PDB entry 6C9Y | electron microscopy, 4.25 A resolution (low resolution: residue-level contacts below are approximate; hydrogen-bond / salt-bridge calls are withheld) | chains C and D of the 6 polymer chains in the assembly

# Chain C
Molecule: DNA-directed RNA polymerase subunit beta
Organism: Escherichia coli (strain K12)
Notes: EC 2.7.7.6
Reference sequence: P0A8V2 (RPOB_ECOLI); residues 1-1342 here = UniProt positions 1-1342
Chain sequence (1342 residues; row label = number of the first residue in the row):
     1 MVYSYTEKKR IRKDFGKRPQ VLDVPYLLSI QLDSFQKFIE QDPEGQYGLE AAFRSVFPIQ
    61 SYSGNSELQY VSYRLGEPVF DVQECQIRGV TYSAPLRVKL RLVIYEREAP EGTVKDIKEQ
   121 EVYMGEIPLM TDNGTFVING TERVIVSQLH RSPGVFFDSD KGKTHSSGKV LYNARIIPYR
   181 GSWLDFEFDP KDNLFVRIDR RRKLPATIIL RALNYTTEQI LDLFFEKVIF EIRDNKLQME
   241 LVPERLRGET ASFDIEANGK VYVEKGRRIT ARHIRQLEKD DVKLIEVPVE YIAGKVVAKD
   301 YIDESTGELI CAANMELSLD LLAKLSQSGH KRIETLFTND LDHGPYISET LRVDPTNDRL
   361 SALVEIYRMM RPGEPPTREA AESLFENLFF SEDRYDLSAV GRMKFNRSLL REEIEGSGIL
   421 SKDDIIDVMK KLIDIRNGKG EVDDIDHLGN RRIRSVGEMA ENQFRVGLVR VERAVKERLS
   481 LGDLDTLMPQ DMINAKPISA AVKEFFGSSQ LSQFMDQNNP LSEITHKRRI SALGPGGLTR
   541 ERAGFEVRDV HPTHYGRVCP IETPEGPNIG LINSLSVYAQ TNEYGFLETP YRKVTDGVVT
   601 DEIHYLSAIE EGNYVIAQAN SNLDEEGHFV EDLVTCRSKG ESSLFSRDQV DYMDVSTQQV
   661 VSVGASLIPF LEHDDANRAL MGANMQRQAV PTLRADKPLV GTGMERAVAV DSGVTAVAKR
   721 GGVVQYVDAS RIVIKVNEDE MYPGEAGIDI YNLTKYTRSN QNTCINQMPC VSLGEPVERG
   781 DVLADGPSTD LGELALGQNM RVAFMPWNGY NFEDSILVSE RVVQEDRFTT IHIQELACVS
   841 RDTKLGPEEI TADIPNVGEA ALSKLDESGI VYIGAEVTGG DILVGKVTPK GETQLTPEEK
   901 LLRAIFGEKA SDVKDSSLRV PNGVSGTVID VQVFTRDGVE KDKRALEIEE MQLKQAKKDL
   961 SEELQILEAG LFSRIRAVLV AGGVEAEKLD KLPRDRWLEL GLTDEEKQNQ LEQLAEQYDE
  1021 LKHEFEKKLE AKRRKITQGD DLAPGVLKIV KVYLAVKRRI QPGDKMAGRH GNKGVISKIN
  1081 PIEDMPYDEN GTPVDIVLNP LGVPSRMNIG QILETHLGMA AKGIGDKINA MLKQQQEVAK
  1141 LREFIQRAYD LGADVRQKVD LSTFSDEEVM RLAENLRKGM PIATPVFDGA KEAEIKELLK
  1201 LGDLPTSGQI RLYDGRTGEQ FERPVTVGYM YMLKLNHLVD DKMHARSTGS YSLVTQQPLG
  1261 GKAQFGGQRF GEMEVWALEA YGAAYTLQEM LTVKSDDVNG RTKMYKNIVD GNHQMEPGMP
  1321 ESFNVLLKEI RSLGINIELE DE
Disordered / not traced: 1-2
Swiss-Prot annotation at these positions:
  - modified residue (N6-acetyllysine): Lys-1022, Lys-1200
  - mutagenesis: Ile-561 (I561S: Resistant to antibiotics salinamide A and B), Ile-569 (I569S: Resistant to antibiotics salinamide A and B), Ala-665 (A665E: Resistant to antibiotics salinamide A and B), Asp-675 (D675A/G: Resistant to antibiotics salinamide A and B), Asn-677 (N677H/K: Resistant to antibiotics salinamide A and B), Leu-680 (L680M: Resistant to antibiotics salinamide A and B), Glu-813 (E813K: Disrupts the enzyme's active center)

# Chain D
Molecule: DNA-directed RNA polymerase subunit beta'
Organism: Escherichia coli (strain K12)
Notes: EC 2.7.7.6
Reference sequence: P0A8T7 (RPOC_ECOLI); residues 1-1407 here = UniProt positions 1-1407
Chain sequence (1407 residues; row label = number of the first residue in the row):
     1 MKDLLKFLKA QTKTEEFDAI KIALASPDMI RSWSFGEVKK PETINYRTFK PERDGLFCAR
    61 IFGPVKDYEC LCGKYKRLKH RGVICEKCGV EVTQTKVRRE RMGHIELASP TAHIWFLKSL
   121 PSRIGLLLDM PLRDIERVLY FESYVVIEGG MTNLERQQIL TEEQYLDALE EFGDEFDAKM
   181 GAEAIQALLK SMDLEQECEQ LREELNETNS ETKRKKLTKR IKLLEAFVQS GNKPEWMILT
   241 VLPVLPPDLR PLVPLDGGRF ATSDLNDLYR RVINRNNRLK RLLDLAAPDI IVRNEKRMLQ
   301 EAVDALLDNG RRGRAITGSN KRPLKSLADM IKGKQGRFRQ NLLGKRVDYS GRSVITVGPY
   361 LRLHQCGLPK KMALELFKPF IYGKLELRGL ATTIKAAKKM VEREEAVVWD ILDEVIREHP
   421 VLLNRAPTLH RLGIQAFEPV LIEGKAIQLH PLVCAAYNAD FDGDQMAVHV PLTLEAQLEA
   481 RALMMSTNNI LSPANGEPII VPSQDVVLGL YYMTRDCVNA KGEGMVLTGP KEAERLYRSG
   541 LASLHARVKV RITEYEKDAN GELVAKTSLK DTTVGRAILW MIVPKGLPYS IVNQALGKKA
   601 ISKMLNTCYR ILGLKPTVIF ADQIMYTGFA YAARSGASVG IDDMVIPEKK HEIISEAEAE
   661 VAEIQEQFQS GLVTAGERYN KVIDIWAAAN DRVSKAMMDN LQTETVINRD GQEEKQVSFN
   721 SIYMMADSGA RGSAAQIRQL AGMRGLMAKP DGSIIETPIT ANFREGLNVL QYFISTHGAR
   781 KGLADTALKT ANSGYLTRRL VDVAQDLVVT EDDCGTHEGI MMTPVIEGGD VKEPLRDRVL
   841 GRVTAEDVLK PGTADILVPR NTLLHEQWCD LLEENSVDAV KVRSVVSCDT DFGVCAHCYG
   901 RDLARGHIIN KGEAIGVIAA QSIGEPGTQL TMRTFHIGGA ASRAAAESSI QVKNKGSIKL
   961 SNVKSVVNSS GKLVITSRNT ELKLIDEFGR TKESYKVPYG AVLAKGDGEQ VAGGETVANW
  1021 DPHTMPVITE VSGFVRFTDM IDGQTITRQT DELTGLSSLV VLDSAERTAG GKDLRPALKI
  1081 VDAQGNDVLI PGTDMPAQYF LPGKAIVQLE DGVQISSGDT LARIPQESGG TKDITGGLPR
  1141 VADLFEARRP KEPAILAEIS GIVSFGKETK GKRRLVITPV DGSDPYEEMI PKWRQLNVFE
  1201 GERVERGDVI SDGPEAPHDI LRLRGVHAVT RYIVNEVQDV YRLQGVKIND KHIEVIVRQM
  1261 LRKATIVNAG SSDFLEGEQV EYSRVKIANR ELEANGKVGA TYSRDLLGIT KASLATESFI
  1321 SAASFQETTR VLTEAAVAGK RDELRGLKEN VIVGRLIPAG TGYAYHQDRM RRRAAGEAPA
  1381 APQVTAEDAS ASLAELLNAG LGGSDNE
Disordered / not traced: 1-7, 932-944, 1129-1134, 1377-1407
Swiss-Prot annotation at these positions:
  - binding site (Zn(2+)): Cys-70, Cys-72, Cys-85, Cys-88, Cys-814, Cys-888, Cys-895, Cys-898
  - binding site (Mg(2+)): Asp-460, Asp-462, Asp-464
  - modified residue: Lys-983 (N6-acetyllysine)
  - mutagenesis: Gln-504 (Q504P: Resistant to antibiotics salinamide A and B), Asn-690 (N690D: Resistant to antibiotics salinamide A and B), Met-697 (M697V: Resistant to antibiotics salinamide A and B), Ala-735 (A735T: Resistant to antibiotics salinamide A and B), Arg-738 (R738C/H/P/S: Resistant to antibiotics salinamide A and B), Ala-748 (A748E: Resistant to antibiotics salinamide A and B), Pro-758 (P758S/T: Resistant to antibiotics salinamide A and B), Phe-763 (F763C: Resistant to antibiotics salinamide A and B), Ser-775 (S775A: Resistant to antibiotics salinamide A and B), Ala-779 (A779T/V: Resistant to antibiotics salinamide A and B), Arg-780 (R780C: Resistant to antibiotics salinamide A and B), Gly-782 (G782A/C: Resistant to antibiotics salinamide A and B), 1 further mutagenesis entry in UniProt
Ion coordination: Zn2+ site 1: Cys-70, Cys-72, Cys-85, Cys-88; Mg2+ near Asp-462 (its only coordinating residue here); Zn2+ site 2: Cys-814, Cys-888, Cys-895, Cys-898

# Chain C / chain D interface
Contacting residue pairs (242; chain C residue first):
  Phe-545(C) / Lys-781(D)
  Phe-545(C) / Ala-784(D)
  Arg-548(C) / Arg-780(D)
  Asp-549(C) / Pro-750(D)
  Asp-549(C) / His-777(D)
  Asp-549(C) / Arg-780(D)
  Val-550(C) / Pro-750(D)
  Val-550(C) / His-777(D)
  Val-550(C) / Arg-780(D)
  Tyr-555(C) / Val-769(D)
  Pro-560(C) / Phe-773(D)
  Pro-560(C) / Thr-776(D)
  Pro-560(C) / Arg-780(D)
  Ile-561(C) / Tyr-772(D)
  Ile-569(C) / Leu-783(D)
  Ile-569(C) / Ala-784(D)
  Asn-573(C) / Arg-780(D)
  Gln-618(C) / Val-769(D)
  Gln-618(C) / Leu-770(D)
  Asn-620(C) / Asn-768(D)
  Glu-641(C) / Lys-749(D)
  Leu-671(C) / Tyr-772(D)
  Glu-672(C) / Leu-767(D)
  His-673(C) / Phe-763(D)
  His-673(C) / Arg-764(D)
  His-673(C) / Glu-765(D)
  His-673(C) / Gly-766(D)
  Asp-674(C) / Tyr-772(D)
  Asp-675(C) / Arg-744(D)
  Asp-675(C) / Phe-763(D)
  Ala-676(C) / Tyr-772(D)
  Ala-676(C) / Ser-775(D)
  Ala-676(C) / Ala-779(D)
  Asn-677(C) / Ala-779(D)
  Ala-679(C) / Tyr-772(D)
  Leu-680(C) / Leu-783(D)
  Phe-804(C) / Ser-638(D)
  Met-805(C) / Ala-633(D)
  Met-805(C) / Ala-637(D)
  Pro-806(C) / Ala-633(D)
  Pro-806(C) / Ala-637(D)
  Asn-808(C) / Pro-359(D)
  Asn-808(C) / Ala-633(D)
  Gly-809(C) / Pro-359(D)
  Gly-809(C) / Phe-629(D)
  Tyr-810(C) / Tyr-360(D)
  Asn-811(C) / Asp-505(D)
  Phe-812(C) / Pro-451(D)
  Phe-812(C) / Ser-503(D)
  Phe-812(C) / Gln-504(D)
  Phe-812(C) / Asp-505(D)
  Phe-812(C) / Phe-629(D)
  Glu-813(C) / Asp-460(D)
  Glu-813(C) / Phe-461(D)
  Glu-813(C) / Gln-504(D)
  Ser-815(C) / Val-357(D)
  Arg-841(C) / Asp-256(D)
  Gly-1063(C) / Val-354(D)
  Lys-1065(C) / Asp-462(D)
  Lys-1073(C) / Asp-462(D)
  Val-1075(C) / Val-354(D)
  Val-1075(C) / Phe-461(D)
  Val-1075(C) / Gly-463(D)
  Ser-1077(C) / Thr-356(D)
  Asn-1099(C) / Asp-505(D)
  Pro-1100(C) / Ala-637(D)
  Pro-1100(C) / Val-639(D)
  Leu-1101(C) / Gln-504(D)
  Leu-1101(C) / Asp-505(D)
  Leu-1101(C) / Leu-508(D)
  Leu-1101(C) / Met-725(D)
  Pro-1104(C) / Met-725(D)
  Ser-1105(C) / Arg-731(D)
  Ser-1105(C) / Gln-736(D)
  Arg-1106(C) / Arg-731(D)
  Met-1107(C) / Gln-736(D)
  Met-1107(C) / Gln-739(D)
  Met-1107(C) / Leu-740(D)
  Met-1107(C) / Phe-763(D)
  Ile-1109(C) / Met-644(D)
  Ile-1109(C) / Phe-763(D)
  Ile-1112(C) / Val-639(D)
  Leu-1113(C) / Ile-641(D)
  His-1116(C) / Ile-641(D)
  Glu-1192(C) / Ile-641(D)
  Glu-1192(C) / Arg-764(D)
  Gln-1209(C) / Gly-640(D)
  Glu-1219(C) / Arg-538(D)
  Glu-1219(C) / Arg-634(D)
  Phe-1221(C) / Ala-633(D)
  Phe-1221(C) / Arg-634(D)
  Glu-1222(C) / Tyr-512(D)
  Glu-1222(C) / Tyr-537(D)
  Glu-1222(C) / Ser-635(D)
  Glu-1222(C) / Gly-636(D)
  Arg-1223(C) / Tyr-512(D)
  Arg-1223(C) / Phe-719(D)
  Arg-1223(C) / Met-724(D)
  Val-1225(C) / Gly-636(D)
  Val-1225(C) / Ser-638(D)
  Thr-1226(C) / Ser-638(D)
  Thr-1226(C) / Val-639(D)
  Thr-1226(C) / Gly-640(D)
  Val-1239(C) / Lys-445(D)
  Lys-1242(C) / Arg-352(D)
  Lys-1242(C) / Gln-465(D)
  Met-1243(C) / Arg-352(D)
  Met-1243(C) / Ser-353(D)
  Met-1243(C) / Met-372(D)
  Met-1243(C) / Lys-445(D)
  His-1244(C) / Gly-351(D)
  His-1244(C) / Arg-352(D)
  Ala-1245(C) / Ser-350(D)
  Arg-1246(C) / Asp-348(D)
  Arg-1246(C) / Tyr-349(D)
  Arg-1246(C) / Ser-350(D)
  Ser-1247(C) / Asp-348(D)
  Ser-1247(C) / Tyr-349(D)
  Ser-1247(C) / Glu-375(D)
  Thr-1248(C) / Tyr-349(D)
  Tyr-1251(C) / Asp-348(D)
  Leu-1253(C) / Arg-99(D)
  Leu-1253(C) / Val-253(D)
  Val-1254(C) / Arg-99(D)
  Pro-1258(C) / Arg-346(D)
  Pro-1258(C) / Asp-348(D)
  Gln-1264(C) / Glu-375(D)
  Gly-1267(C) / Arg-346(D)
  Gly-1267(C) / Val-347(D)
  Gly-1267(C) / Ser-350(D)
  Gln-1268(C) / Arg-346(D)
  Gln-1268(C) / Val-347(D)
  Gln-1268(C) / Ser-350(D)
  Gln-1268(C) / Gly-351(D)
  Gln-1268(C) / Arg-352(D)
  Arg-1269(C) / Leu-343(D)
  Arg-1269(C) / Arg-346(D)
  Phe-1270(C) / Gly-344(D)
  Phe-1270(C) / Lys-345(D)
  Phe-1270(C) / Val-347(D)
  Phe-1270(C) / His-469(D)
  Gly-1271(C) / Leu-343(D)
  Glu-1272(C) / Leu-342(D)
  Glu-1272(C) / Arg-798(D)
  Met-1273(C) / Thr-428(D)
  Glu-1274(C) / Asn-424(D)
  Glu-1274(C) / Ala-426(D)
  Glu-1274(C) / Thr-428(D)
  Trp-1276(C) / Val-801(D)
  Trp-1276(C) / Val-917(D)
  Trp-1276(C) / Gln-921(D)
  Ala-1277(C) / Thr-428(D)
  Ala-1277(C) / Gln-921(D)
  Leu-1278(C) / Met-484(D)
  Glu-1279(C) / Ala-914(D)
  Glu-1279(C) / Leu-1347(D)
  Glu-1279(C) / Val-1351(D)
  Glu-1279(C) / Ile-1357(D)
  Ala-1280(C) / Arg-431(D)
  Ala-1280(C) / Glu-913(D)
  Ala-1280(C) / Val-917(D)
  Ala-1280(C) / Ile-918(D)
  Tyr-1281(C) / Arg-431(D)
  Tyr-1281(C) / Leu-432(D)
  Tyr-1281(C) / Ile-434(D)
  Tyr-1281(C) / Asn-489(D)
  Gly-1282(C) / Gly-1360(D)
  Gly-1282(C) / Thr-1361(D)
  Ala-1283(C) / Glu-479(D)
  Ala-1284(C) / Glu-479(D)
  Ala-1284(C) / Leu-1356(D)
  Ala-1284(C) / Thr-1361(D)
  Ala-1284(C) / Gly-1362(D)
  Tyr-1285(C) / Glu-475(D)
  Tyr-1285(C) / Glu-479(D)
  Tyr-1285(C) / Leu-1356(D)
  Thr-1286(C) / Glu-479(D)
  Leu-1287(C) / Val-1351(D)
  Leu-1287(C) / Ile-1357(D)
  Gln-1288(C) / Leu-1356(D)
  Glu-1289(C) / Leu-472(D)
  Glu-1289(C) / Thr-473(D)
  Glu-1289(C) / Ala-476(D)
  Met-1290(C) / Val-347(D)
  Met-1290(C) / His-469(D)
  Leu-1291(C) / Val-1351(D)
  Thr-1292(C) / Gly-1354(D)
  Lys-1294(C) / Val-347(D)
  Lys-1294(C) / Asp-348(D)
  Lys-1294(C) / Val-470(D)
  Lys-1294(C) / Leu-472(D)
  Ser-1295(C) / Arg-346(D)
  Asn-1299(C) / Gln-11(D)
  Met-1304(C) / Leu-472(D)
  Ile-1308(C) / Pro-379(D)
  Ile-1308(C) / Phe-380(D)
  His-1313(C) / Phe-380(D)
  His-1313(C) / Leu-472(D)
  His-1313(C) / Thr-473(D)
  His-1313(C) / Leu-474(D)
  Pro-1320(C) / Val-1353(D)
  Glu-1321(C) / Arg-99(D)
  Ser-1322(C) / Arg-339(D)
  Phe-1323(C) / Ile-1352(D)
  Phe-1323(C) / Val-1353(D)
  Val-1325(C) / Arg-99(D)
  Val-1325(C) / Leu-249(D)
  Leu-1326(C) / Arg-337(D)
  Lys-1328(C) / Glu-100(D)
  Lys-1328(C) / Leu-245(D)
  Glu-1329(C) / Leu-245(D)
  Glu-1329(C) / Met-330(D)
  Ile-1330(C) / Ile-331(D)
  Arg-1331(C) / Trp-33(D)
  Arg-1331(C) / Met-102(D)
  Ser-1332(C) / Met-102(D)
  Ser-1332(C) / Pro-243(D)
  Ser-1332(C) / Leu-245(D)
  Leu-1333(C) / Trp-115(D)
  Leu-1333(C) / Leu-307(D)
  Leu-1333(C) / Leu-327(D)
  Gly-1334(C) / Leu-24(D)
  Gly-1334(C) / Ala-25(D)
  Gly-1334(C) / His-113(D)
  Ile-1335(C) / Ile-22(D)
  Ile-1335(C) / Ala-23(D)
  Asn-1336(C) / Ala-23(D)
  Asn-1336(C) / Leu-24(D)
  Asn-1336(C) / Ala-25(D)
  Asn-1336(C) / Met-29(D)
  Asn-1336(C) / Trp-33(D)
  Glu-1338(C) / Ile-20(D)
  Glu-1338(C) / Lys-21(D)
  Leu-1339(C) / Phe-17(D)
  Leu-1339(C) / Ile-20(D)
  Glu-1340(C) / Asp-18(D)
  Glu-1340(C) / Ala-19(D)
  Glu-1340(C) / Ile-20(D)
  Glu-1340(C) / Lys-21(D)
  Asp-1341(C) / Phe-17(D)
  Asp-1341(C) / Asp-18(D)
  Asp-1341(C) / Arg-1341(D)
Other interface residues (no listed pair), chain C (147 interface residues in all): His-551, Pro-552, Cys-559, Glu-565, Val-660, Trp-807, Gln-894, Thr-896, Pro-1044, Gln-1061, Pro-1062, Ile-1076, Val-1103, Phe-1187, Lys-1196, Ser-1207, Thr-1217, Asp-1240, Thr-1255, Gln-1256, Gln-1257, Tyr-1305, Val-1309, Gln-1314, Glu-1316, Gly-1318, Ile-1337, Glu-1342
Other interface residues (no listed pair), chain D (164 interface residues in all): Thr-12, Lys-76, Leu-78, Lys-96, Phe-116, Val-244, Pro-251, Gly-257, Ile-355, Leu-376, Lys-378, Tyr-382, Gly-383, Ile-394, Leu-422, Pro-427, Ala-446, Ala-467, Leu-483, Ala-630, Ala-632, Asp-642, Ala-730, Gln-805, Leu-1332, Ala-1336, Ala-1359, Arg-1373

# In short
Chain C and chain D form an interface of 147 and 164 residues respectively. UniProt lists 7 mutagenesis sites
on chain C; 8 Zn2+-binding residues, 3 Mg2+-binding residues and 13 mutagenesis sites on chain D.
Here chain C is DNA-directed RNA polymerase subunit beta and chain D is DNA-directed RNA polymerase subunit
beta', both from Escherichia coli (strain K12). Entry 6C9Y (Cryo-EM structure of E. coli RNAP sigma70
holoenzyme) was determined by electron microscopy (same publication as 6CA0).
